6F0K - chains C and D of the 7 polymer chains in the assembly; structure by electron microscopy, 3.87 A resolution.

# Chain C
Molecule: Polysulphide reductase NrfD
From: Rhodothermus marinus (strain ATCC 43812 / DSM 4252 / R-10)
UniProtKB: D0MDD6 (D0MDD6_RHOM4); residue numbers follow UniProt; this construct covers 1-484
Chain sequence (484 residues; each row starts with the number of its first residue):
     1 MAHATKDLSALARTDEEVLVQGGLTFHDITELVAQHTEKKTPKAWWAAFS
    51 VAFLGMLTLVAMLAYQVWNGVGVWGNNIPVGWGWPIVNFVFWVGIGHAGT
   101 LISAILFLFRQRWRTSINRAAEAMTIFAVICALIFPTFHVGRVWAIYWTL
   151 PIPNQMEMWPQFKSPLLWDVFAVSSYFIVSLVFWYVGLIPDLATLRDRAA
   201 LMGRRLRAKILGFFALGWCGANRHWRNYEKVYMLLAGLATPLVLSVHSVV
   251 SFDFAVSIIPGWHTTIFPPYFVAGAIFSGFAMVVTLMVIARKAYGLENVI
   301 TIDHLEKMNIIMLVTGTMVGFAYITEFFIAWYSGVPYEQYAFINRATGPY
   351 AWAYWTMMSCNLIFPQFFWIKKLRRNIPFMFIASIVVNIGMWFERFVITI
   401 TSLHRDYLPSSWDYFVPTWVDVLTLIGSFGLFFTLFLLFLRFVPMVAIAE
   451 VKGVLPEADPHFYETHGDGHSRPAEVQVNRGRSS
Disordered / not traced: 1-17, 463-484
Small-molecule neighbours: heme c (HEC): Trp148, Met156, Met158

# Chain D
Molecule: ActD
From: Rhodothermus marinus (strain ATCC 43812 / DSM 4252 / R-10)
UniProtKB: D0MDD7 (D0MDD7_RHOM4); residue numbers follow UniProt; this construct covers 1-217
Chain sequence (217 residues; numbered 1 to 217; the number before each row is that of its first residue):
     1 MLKELLRSLKASMGIYEARDGSIYGLLAEFSDPAALLHAARQVRKAGYRH
    51 FDAHSPFPIHGMDEAMGLGNSKVAFITFFTGTIAGFALAWWMQWWMGAVD
   101 YPLNISGKPFFALPPSVPIIFELTILFSALAGVATMLALNGLPRPYNPLF
   151 YSKNFMRVTDDGFFLFVAASDPKFDPTATRQLLEQLGGYNIEVIEDRGEE
   201 DVTPATAPAAEAAVTTS
Disordered / not traced: 1-22, 194-217

# Interface between chain C and chain D
Contacting residue pairs - 84 pairs, chain C then chain D:
  Phe26(C) - Asp160(D)
  Phe26(C) - Phe163(D)  hydrophobic
  His27(C) - Asp160(D)  salt bridge
  Thr30(C) - Thr159(D)
  Thr30(C) - Asp160(D)  hydrogen bond
  Met158(C) - Tyr101(D)
  Trp159(C) - Trp95(D)  hydrophobic
  Trp159(C) - Met96(D)  hydrophobic
  Trp159(C) - Asp100(D)
  Gln161(C) - Leu103(D)
  Gln161(C) - Ile105(D)
  Phe162(C) - Met92(D)  hydrophobic
  Phe162(C) - Pro115(D)
  Lys163(C) - Ile105(D)
  Lys163(C) - Lys108(D)
  Lys163(C) - Phe111(D)
  Trp168(C) - Pro115(D)  hydrogen bond (side chain-backbone)
  Trp168(C) - Pro118(D)
  Trp168(C) - Ile119(D)
  Phe171(C) - Ile119(D)  hydrophobic
  Ala172(C) - Glu122(D)
  Ser175(C) - Leu126(D)
  Ile178(C) - Leu126(D)  hydrophobic
  Thr194(C) - Thr159(D)
  Arg196(C) - Phe150(D)
  Asp197(C) - Phe155(D)
  Asp197(C) - Met156(D)
  Asp197(C) - Arg157(D)
  Asp197(C) - Val158(D)
  Ala200(C) - Met156(D)  hydrophobic
  Leu201(C) - Met156(D)  hydrophobic
  Leu216(C) - Leu137(D)  hydrophobic
  Leu216(C) - Leu142(D)
  Leu216(C) - Pro143(D)
  Gly217(C) - Leu142(D)
  Gly217(C) - Arg144(D)  hydrogen bond (backbone-side chain)
  Gly217(C) - Pro145(D)
  Cys219(C) - His54(D)  hydrogen bond (backbone-side chain)
  Cys219(C) - Arg144(D)  hydrogen bond
  Cys219(C) - Asn147(D)
  Cys219(C) - Phe155(D)
  Gly220(C) - Ala53(D)
  Gly220(C) - His54(D)
  Gly220(C) - Ser55(D)  hydrogen bond (backbone-backbone)
  Ala221(C) - Asp52(D)
  Ala221(C) - Ala53(D)
  Ala221(C) - His54(D)
  Asn222(C) - Asp52(D)
  Asn222(C) - Ala53(D)  hydrogen bond (backbone-backbone)
  Asn222(C) - Met62(D)
  Asn222(C) - Gly67(D)
  Arg223(C) - Phe51(D)
  Arg223(C) - Asn140(D)
  His224(C) - Met136(D)
  His224(C) - Leu142(D)
  Trp225(C) - Pro56(D)
  Trp225(C) - Phe57(D)
  Trp225(C) - Pro58(D)
  Arg226(C) - Asp63(D)  salt bridge
  Arg226(C) - Gly67(D)  hydrogen bond (side chain-backbone)
  Asn227(C) - Lys72(D)  hydrogen bond
  Asn227(C) - Met136(D)  hydrogen bond
  Asn227(C) - Leu139(D)
  Tyr228(C) - Met136(D)  hydrophobic
  Lys230(C) - Lys72(D)
  Val231(C) - Gly132(D)
  Val231(C) - Met136(D)  hydrophobic
  Leu238(C) - Phe78(D)  hydrophobic
  Leu238(C) - Ile125(D)
  Leu238(C) - Ala129(D)  hydrophobic
  Pro241(C) - Phe121(D)
  Leu242(C) - Glu122(D)
  Leu242(C) - Ile125(D)  hydrophobic
  Ser245(C) - Glu122(D)  hydrogen bond
  Val246(C) - Glu122(D)
  Val249(C) - Glu122(D)
  Lys452(C) - Thr159(D)
  Gly453(C) - Phe57(D)
  Gly453(C) - His60(D)
  Glu457(C) - Pro33(D)
  Ala458(C) - Phe57(D)  hydrophobic
  Pro460(C) - Ala34(D)
  Pro460(C) - Leu37(D)  hydrophobic
  Pro460(C) - His60(D)
Other interface residues (no listed pair), chain C (55 interface residues in all): Pro151, Glu157, Ser174, Val179, Val182, Val186, Trp218, Glu229, Leu234, Leu235, Ala449, Glu450
Other interface residues (no listed pair), chain D (58 interface residues in all): Ser71, Gln93, Phe110, Leu130, Val133, Thr135
From the paper, about this interface:
  - specific contacts: Glu122(D)-Ser245(C)

# Overview
Chain C and chain D form an interface of 55 and 58 residues respectively, with 11 hydrogen bonds and 2 salt
bridges. Polar pairs include His27(C)-Asp160(D), Arg226(C)-Asp63(D) and Thr30(C)-Asp160(D). The paper
describes a contact between Glu122(D) and Ser245(C). Chain C binds heme c.
Chain C is Polysulphide reductase NrfD and chain D is ActD, both from Rhodothermus marinus (strain ATCC 43812
/ DSM 4252 / R-10); the structure, Alternative complex III, was determined by electron microscopy.
